PDB entry 1DIM | X-ray diffraction, 1.60 A resolution | chain A

== Chain A ==
Protein: Sialidase
From: Salmonella typhimurium
Notes: EC 3.2.1.18
UniProtKB: P29768 (NANH_SALTY); residues 2-382 here correspond to UniProt positions 1-381 (UniProt number = residue number - 1)
Sequence (381 residues; each row starts with the number of its first residue):
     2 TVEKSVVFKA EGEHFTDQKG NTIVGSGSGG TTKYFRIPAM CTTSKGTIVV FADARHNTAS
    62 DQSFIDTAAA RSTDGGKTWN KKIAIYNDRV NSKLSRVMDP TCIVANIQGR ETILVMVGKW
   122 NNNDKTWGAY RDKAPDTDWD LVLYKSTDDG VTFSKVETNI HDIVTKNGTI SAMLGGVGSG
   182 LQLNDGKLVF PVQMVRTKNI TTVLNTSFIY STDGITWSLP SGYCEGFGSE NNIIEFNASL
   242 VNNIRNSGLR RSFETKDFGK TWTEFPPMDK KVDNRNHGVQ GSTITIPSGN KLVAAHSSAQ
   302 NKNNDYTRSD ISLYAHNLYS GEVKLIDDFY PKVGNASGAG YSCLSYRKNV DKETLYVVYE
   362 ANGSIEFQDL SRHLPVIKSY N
Sequence notes: conflict Asp-329 (Ala328 in P29768)
Disulfide bonds: Cys-42/Cys-103
Metal / ion sites: K+: Asp-62 (together with EQP)
Ligand contacts: EQP ((1R)-4-acetamido-1,5-anhydro-2,4-dideoxy-1-phosphono-D-glycero-D-galacto-octitol): Arg-37, Ile-38, Arg-56, Asp-62, Gln-63, Met-99, Asp-100, Trp-121, Thr-127, Trp-128, Leu-175, Glu-231, Arg-246, Tyr-307, Arg-309, Tyr-342

== Overview ==
Ligands of chain A: compound EQP.
Chain A is Sialidase (Salmonella typhimurium); the structure, Sialidase from salmonella typhimurium complexed
with epana inhibitor, was determined by X-ray diffraction, deposited together with 1DIL, 2SIM and 2SIL.
